Entry 5I41 (X-ray diffraction, 1.80 A resolution); this record covers chain B.

== Chain B ==
Name: Chromosome-anchoring protein RacA
From: Bacillus subtilis
Reference sequence: P45870 (RACA_BACSU); residue numbers follow UniProt; this construct covers 1-66
Sequence (69 residues; numbered -2 to 66; the number before each row is that of its first residue; numbers below 1 keep their minus sign (Gly-2 is residue -2)):
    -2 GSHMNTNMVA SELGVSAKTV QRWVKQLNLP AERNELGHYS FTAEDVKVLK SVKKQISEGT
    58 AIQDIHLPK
Not modelled in the structure: -2, 66
Differences from the reference sequence: expression tag (-2 to 0); conflict Lys50 (Gln in P45870)
What the authors report for this chain:
  - conformationally variable residues (loop rearrangement, side-chain flip): Glu29 to His35, Tyr36
  - contacts within the chain: Arg30-Tyr36 (pi stacking), Asn31-Glu32 (hydrogen bond)

== In short ==
From the paper: conformational variability at Glu29 and Tyr36; contacts within the chain involving Arg30,
Tyr36 and Asn31 among others.
Chain B is Chromosome-anchoring protein RacA (Bacillus subtilis); the structure, Structure of the apo RacA DNA
binding domain, was determined by X-ray diffraction, deposited together with 5I44.
